Entry 8CSH (X-ray diffraction, 2.25 A resolution); this record covers chains A and Y of the 4 polymer chains in the assembly.

Chain A:
Molecule: Par
Source organism: unidentified plasmid
UniProtKB: Q9L8I7 (Q9L8I7_STAAU); residue numbers follow UniProt; this construct covers 1-170
Sequence (170 residues; row label = number of the first residue in the row):
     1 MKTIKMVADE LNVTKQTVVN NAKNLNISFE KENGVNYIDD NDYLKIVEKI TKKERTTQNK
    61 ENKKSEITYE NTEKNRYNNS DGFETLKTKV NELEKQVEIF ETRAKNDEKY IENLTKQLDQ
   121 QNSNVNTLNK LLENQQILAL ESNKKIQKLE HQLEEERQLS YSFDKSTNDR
Disordered / not traced: 54-170
Reported in the primary citation:
  - binding site for the 15-nt DNA strand: Lys-5, Thr-14, Lys-15, Gln-16, Thr-17, Asn-20, Asn-21, Lys-31, Asn-36, Lys-49, Lys-53
  - specificity-determining residues: Thr-14, Thr-17
  - binding site for the 17-nt DNA strand (chain Y): Lys-5, Thr-14, Lys-15, Gln-16, Thr-17, Asn-20, Asn-21, Lys-31, Asn-36, Lys-53
  - mutagenesis - L132A: decreased binding to the centromere

Chain Y:
Molecule: 17-nt DNA strand
Sequence (17 nucleotides; each row starts with the number of its first residue):
     7 TAGTTAGGTA CCTAACA

Chain A / chain Y interface:
Pairs across the interface (14):
  Ile-4(A) / DA16(Y)  phosphate contact
  Lys-5(A) / DG14(Y)  sugar contact
  Lys-5(A) / DT15(Y)  phosphate contact
  Lys-15(A) / DT15(Y)  salt bridge to the phosphate
  Lys-15(A) / DA16(Y)  salt bridge to the phosphate
  Gln-16(A) / DC18(Y)  hydrogen bond to the base
  Gln-16(A) / DT19(Y)  base contact
  Lys-31(A) / DA16(Y)  hydrogen bond to the phosphate
  Lys-31(A) / DC17(Y)  salt bridge to the phosphate
  Gly-34(A) / DA16(Y)  sugar contact
  Val-35(A) / DT15(Y)  phosphate contact
  Val-35(A) / DA16(Y)  phosphate contact
  Asn-36(A) / DA16(Y)  hydrogen bond to the phosphate
  Asn-36(A) / DC17(Y)  hydrogen bond to the phosphate

Overview:
8 residues of chain A face 6 of chain Y across their interface; the contacts include 4 hydrogen bonds and 3
salt bridges. Polar contacts include Gln-16(A)/DC18(Y), Lys-31(A)/DA16(Y) and Asn-36(A)/DA16(Y). From the
paper: a binding site for the 15-nt DNA strand at Lys-5(A), Thr-14(A) and Lys-15(A) among others; L132A of
chain A reduces binding to the centromere.
Here chain A is Par (unidentified plasmid) and chain Y is a 17-nt DNA strand. Entry 8CSH (Structure of the DNA
binding domain of pSK1 Par partition protein bound to centromere DNA) was determined by X-ray diffraction.
